PDB entry 9FIA | electron microscopy, 3.29 A resolution | chains BA and bE of the 69 polymer chains in the assembly

== Chain BA ==
Protein: Mitochondrial ribosomal protein, mS137
From: Toxoplasma gondii
UniProtKB: S8F8D3 (S8F8D3_TOXGM); residues -312 to 626 here correspond to UniProt positions 1-939 (UniProt number = residue number + 313)
Sequence (939 residues; numbered -312 to 626; the number before each row is that of its first residue; numbers below 1 keep their minus sign (Met-312 is residue -312)):
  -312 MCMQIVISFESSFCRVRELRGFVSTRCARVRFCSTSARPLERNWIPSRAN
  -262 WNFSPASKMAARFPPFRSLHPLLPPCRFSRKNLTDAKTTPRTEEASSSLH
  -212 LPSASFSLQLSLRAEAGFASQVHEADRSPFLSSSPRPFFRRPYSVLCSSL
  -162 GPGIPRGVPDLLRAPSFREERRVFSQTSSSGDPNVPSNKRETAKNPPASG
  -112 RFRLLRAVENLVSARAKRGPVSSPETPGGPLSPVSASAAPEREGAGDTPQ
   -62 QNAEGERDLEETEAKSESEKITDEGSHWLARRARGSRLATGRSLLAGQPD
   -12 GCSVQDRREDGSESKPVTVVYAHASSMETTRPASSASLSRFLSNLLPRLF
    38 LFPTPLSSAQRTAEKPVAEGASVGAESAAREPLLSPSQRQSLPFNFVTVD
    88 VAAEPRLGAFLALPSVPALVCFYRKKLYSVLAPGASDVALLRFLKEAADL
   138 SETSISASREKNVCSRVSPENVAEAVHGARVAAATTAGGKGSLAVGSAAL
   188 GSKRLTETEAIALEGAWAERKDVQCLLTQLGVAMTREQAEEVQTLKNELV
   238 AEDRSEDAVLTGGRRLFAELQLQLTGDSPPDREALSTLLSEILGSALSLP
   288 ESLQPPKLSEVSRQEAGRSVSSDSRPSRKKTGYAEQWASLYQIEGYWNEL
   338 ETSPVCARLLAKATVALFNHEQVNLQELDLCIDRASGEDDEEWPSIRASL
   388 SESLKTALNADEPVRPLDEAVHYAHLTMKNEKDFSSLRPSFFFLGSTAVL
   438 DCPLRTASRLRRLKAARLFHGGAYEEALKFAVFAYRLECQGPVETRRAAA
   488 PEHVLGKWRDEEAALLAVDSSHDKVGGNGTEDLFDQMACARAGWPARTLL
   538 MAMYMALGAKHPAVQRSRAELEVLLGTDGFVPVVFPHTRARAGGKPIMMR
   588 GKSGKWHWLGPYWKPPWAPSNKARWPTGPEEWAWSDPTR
Unresolved in the structure: -312 to 0, 39-69, 140-151, 171-203, 295-318

== Chain bE ==
Molecule: RNA8
From: Toxoplasma gondii
Sequence (107 nucleotides; row label = number of the first residue in the row):
     1 UAAUACAGGGUUGAACUGUGGGUUAGUUUCAAUGCCCAAGGCAGAGCACU
    51 GGAUUGGAUACCCAGGGAACUGUGCUCCCAUUAAUAAGAAUCAUAAUAUA
   101 AGUCACC
Unresolved in the structure: 93-107

== Chain BA / chain bE interface ==
Contacting residue pairs (20; chain BA residue first):
  Thr575(BA) with G21(bE), sugar contact
  Arg576(BA) with A89(bE), salt bridge to the phosphate; A90(bE), salt bridge to the phosphate
  Lys582(BA) with A84(bE), salt bridge to the phosphate
  Pro583(BA) with A83(bE), hydrogen bond to the sugar
  Ile584(BA) with U82(bE), sugar contact
  Met585(BA) with U82(bE), base contact
  Met586(BA) with U82(bE), base contact
  Arg587(BA) with A32(bE), sugar contact; U81(bE), salt bridge to the phosphate; U82(bE), sugar contact
  Gly588(BA) with A32(bE), sugar contact
  Trp593(BA) with A83(bE), base contact
  His594(BA) with C30(bE), sugar contact
  Leu596(BA) with G9(bE), sugar contact
  Tyr599(BA) with G9(bE), base contact
  Trp600(BA) with G10(bE), sugar contact
  Lys601(BA) with G10(bE), sugar contact; U11(bE), sugar contact
  Asn608(BA) with U11(bE), sugar contact
Other interface residues (no listed pair), chain BA (20 interface residues in all): Val571, Phe572, Ala577, Arg578
Other interface residues (no listed pair), chain bE (19 interface residues in all): U12, G18, U19, G22, A31, C79, G88

== Summary ==
20 residues of chain BA and 19 residues of chain bE are in contact; the contacts include 1 hydrogen bond and 4
salt bridges. Among the polar pairs are Pro583(BA)-A83(bE), Arg576(BA)-A89(bE) and Arg576(BA)-A90(bE).
Chain BA is Mitochondrial ribosomal protein, mS137 and chain bE is RNA8, both from Toxoplasma gondii; the
structure, SSU(body) structure derived from the SSU sample of the mitoribosome from T. gondii, was determined
by electron microscopy together with 9FI8 from the same study.
